3A61 - chain A; structure by X-ray diffraction, 3.43 A resolution.

[Chain A]
Name: Ribosomal protein S6 kinase beta-1
Source organism: Homo sapiens
Notes: EC 2.7.11.1
Reference sequence: P23443 (KS6B1_HUMAN); numbering as in UniProt (aligned over 75-399)
Chain sequence (327 residues; numbered 73 to 399; the number before each row is that of its first residue):
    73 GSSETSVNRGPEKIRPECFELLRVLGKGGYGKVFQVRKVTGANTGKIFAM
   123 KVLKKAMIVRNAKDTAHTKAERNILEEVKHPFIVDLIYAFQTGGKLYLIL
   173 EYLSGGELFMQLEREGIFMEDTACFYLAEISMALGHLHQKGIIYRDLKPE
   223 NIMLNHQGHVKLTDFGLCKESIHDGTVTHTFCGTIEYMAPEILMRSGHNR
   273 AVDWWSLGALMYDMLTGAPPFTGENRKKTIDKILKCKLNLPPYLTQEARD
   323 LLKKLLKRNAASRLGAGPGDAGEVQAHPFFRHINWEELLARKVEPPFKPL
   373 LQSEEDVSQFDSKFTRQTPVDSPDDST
Disordered / not traced: 73-86, 127-141, 239-254, 372-399
Sequence notes: expression tag (73-74)
Residues lining bound ligands: staurosporine (STU): Arg95, Leu97, Gly98, Gly100, Val105, Ala121, Lys123, Glu143, Leu172, Glu173, Tyr174, Leu175, Glu179, Glu222, Asn223, Met225, Thr235, Asp236
Curated features (UniProtKB/Swiss-Prot):
  - active site: Asp218 (Proton acceptor)
  - binding site (ATP): Leu97 to Val105, Lys123
  - modified residue: Thr252 (Phosphothreonine), Ser394 (Phosphoserine)
  - natural variant: Gly289 (G289E: In a colorectal cancer sample)
  - mutagenesis: Lys167 (K167N: Greatly reduces activity. Greatly reduces phosphorylation at T-412 and moderately reduces phosphorylation at T-252), Ser394 (S394A: Loss of activity. Loss of phosphorylation at T-412)

[Overview]
Bound to chain A: staurosporine. From UniProt: active-site residue Asp218, 10 ATP-binding residues and 2
mutagenesis sites.
Chain A is Ribosomal protein S6 kinase beta-1 (Homo sapiens); the structure, Crystal structure of
unphosphorylated p70S6K1 (Form II), was determined by X-ray diffraction (same publication as 3A60 and 3A62).
